2Q8H - chain A; structure by X-ray diffraction, 2.00 A resolution.

[Chain A]
Molecule: [Pyruvate dehydrogenase [lipoamide]] kinase isozyme 1
Organism: Homo sapiens
Notes: EC 2.7.11.2
Reference sequence: Q15118 (PDK1_HUMAN); residues 30-436 here = UniProt positions 30-436
Amino-acid sequence (407 residues; each row starts with the number of its first residue):
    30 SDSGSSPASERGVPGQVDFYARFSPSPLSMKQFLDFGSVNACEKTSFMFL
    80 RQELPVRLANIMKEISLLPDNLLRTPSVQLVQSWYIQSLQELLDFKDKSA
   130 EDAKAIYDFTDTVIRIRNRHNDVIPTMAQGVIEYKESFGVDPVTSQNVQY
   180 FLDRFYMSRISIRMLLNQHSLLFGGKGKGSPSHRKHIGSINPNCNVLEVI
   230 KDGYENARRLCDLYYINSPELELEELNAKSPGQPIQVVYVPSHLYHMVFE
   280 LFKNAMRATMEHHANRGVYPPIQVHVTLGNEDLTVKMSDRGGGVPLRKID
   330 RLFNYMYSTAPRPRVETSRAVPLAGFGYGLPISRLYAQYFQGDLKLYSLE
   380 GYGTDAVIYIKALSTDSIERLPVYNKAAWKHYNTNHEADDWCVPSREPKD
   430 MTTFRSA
Not modelled in the structure: 30-40, 68-70, 168-169, 204-214, 415-416, 424-436
Metal / ion sites: K+: A50, R51, F52, N89, Y403
Small-molecule neighbours: dichloro-acetic acid (TF4): L87, Y114, I145, H149, V152, R188, I191, R192, L195
UniProt features mapped onto this chain:
  - binding site (ATP): E279 to R286, D318, S337, T338, G354 to L359
  - modified residue: Y136 (Phosphotyrosine), Y243 (Phosphotyrosine), Y244 (Phosphotyrosine), T338 (Phosphothreonine), K405 (N6-succinyllysine)
From the paper describing this entry:
  - conformationally variable residues (side-chain flip): A132 to R146, R148 to D151
  - binding site for dichloro-acetic acid: H149

[In short]
Ligands of chain A: dichloro-acetic acid. The K+ site is built by A50, R51, F52, N89 and Y403. Curated
annotation (UniProt) lists 17 ATP-binding residues. The paper reports a binding site for dichloro-acetic acid
at H149; conformational variability at A132 and R148.
Chain A is [Pyruvate dehydrogenase [lipoamide]] kinase isozyme 1 (Homo sapiens); the structure, Structure of
pyruvate dehydrogenase kinase isoform 1 in complex with dichloroacetate (DCA), was determined by X-ray
diffraction together with 2Q8F and 2Q8G from the same study.
